8WPK - chains B and D of the 9 polymer chains in the assembly; structure by electron microscopy, 2.70 A resolution.

Chain B:
Name: DNA polymerase processivity factor
From: Monkeypox virus
Amino-acid sequence (437 residues; each row starts with the number of its first residue; numbers below 1 keep their minus sign (Met-10 is residue -10)):
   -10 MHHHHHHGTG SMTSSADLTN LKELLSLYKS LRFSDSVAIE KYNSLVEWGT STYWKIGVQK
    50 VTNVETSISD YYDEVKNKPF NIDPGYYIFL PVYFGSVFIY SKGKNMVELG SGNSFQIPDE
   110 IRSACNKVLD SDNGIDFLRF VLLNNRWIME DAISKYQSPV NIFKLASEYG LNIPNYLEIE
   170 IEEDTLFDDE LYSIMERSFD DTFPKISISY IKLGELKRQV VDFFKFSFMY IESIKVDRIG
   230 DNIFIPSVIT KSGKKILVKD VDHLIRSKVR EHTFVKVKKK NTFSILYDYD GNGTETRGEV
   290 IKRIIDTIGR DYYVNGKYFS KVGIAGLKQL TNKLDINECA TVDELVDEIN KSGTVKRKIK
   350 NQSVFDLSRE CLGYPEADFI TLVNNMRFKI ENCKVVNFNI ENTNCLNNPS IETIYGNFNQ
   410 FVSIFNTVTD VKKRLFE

Chain D:
Name: H5R late gene transcription factor
From: Monkeypox virus
Amino-acid sequence (210 residues; numbered 1 to 210; the number before each row is that of its first residue):
     1 MAWSITNKAD TSSFTKMAEI RAHLRNSAEN KDKNEDIFPE DVIIPSTKPK TKRTTTPRKP
    61 AATKRSTKKD KEKEEVEEVV IEEYHQTTEE NSPPPSSSPG VGDIVESVAA VELDDSDGDD
   121 EPMVQVEAGK VNHSARSDLS DLKVATDNIV KDLKKIITRI SAVSTVLEDV QAAGISRQFT
   181 SMTKAITTLS DLVTEGKSKV VRKKVKTCKK
Not modelled in the structure: 1-135, 205-210

Chain B / chain D interface:
Pairs across the interface (18; chain B residue first):
  Lys214(B) with Ser140(D)
  Phe215(B) with Ser140(D), hydrogen bond (backbone-side chain)
  Ser216(B) with Asp138(D), hydrogen bond; Leu139(D), hydrogen bond (side chain-backbone)
  Phe217(B) with Asp138(D); Leu139(D), hydrogen bond (backbone-backbone); Leu142(D), hydrophobic
  Met218(B) with Ser137(D); Asp138(D)
  Tyr219(B) with Arg136(D); Ser137(D), hydrogen bond (backbone-backbone)
  Lys240(B) with Arg136(D); Ser137(D)
  Phe263(B) with Arg136(D)
  Asn281(B) with Lys199(D); Lys203(D)
  Thr283(B) with Ser198(D), hydrogen bond (side chain-backbone); Lys199(D)
Interface residues without a listed pair, chain B (11 interface residues in all): Gly282
Interface residues without a listed pair, chain D (10 interface residues in all): Asp141

Summary:
11 residues of chain B and 10 residues of chain D are in contact; the contacts include 6 hydrogen bonds. Among
the polar pairs are Phe215(B)-Ser140(D), Ser216(B)-Asp138(D) and Ser216(B)-Leu139(D).
Here chain B is DNA polymerase processivity factor and chain D is H5R late gene transcription factor, both
from Monkeypox virus. Entry 8WPK (Structure of monkeypox virus polymerase complex F8-A22-E4-H5 with exgenous
DNA) was determined by electron microscopy together with 8WPE, 8WPF and 8WPP from the same study.
